8AIY - chains AAA and DDD of the 4 polymer chains in the assembly; structure by X-ray diffraction, 1.55 A resolution.

[Chain AAA (and DDD)]
Protein: Fucose-binding lectin PA-IIL
Organism: Pseudomonas aeruginosa PAO1
Notes: chain DDD of this document is another copy of the same molecule, construct and numbering; everything in this record applies to it too
Reference sequence: Q9HYN5 (Q9HYN5_PSEAE); residues 1-114 here correspond to UniProt positions 2-115 (UniProt number = residue number + 1)
Sequence (114 residues; numbered 1 to 114; the number before each row is that of its first residue):
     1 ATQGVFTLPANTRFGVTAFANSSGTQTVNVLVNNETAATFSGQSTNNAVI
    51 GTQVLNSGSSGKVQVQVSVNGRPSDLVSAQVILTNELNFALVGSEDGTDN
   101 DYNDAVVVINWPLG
Metal / ion sites: Ca2+ site 1: N21, D101, N103, D104 (together with MJO) (shared with 1 residue of chain BBB); Ca2+ site 2: E95, D99, D101, D104 (together with MJO); Ca2+ site 3: G114 (together with MJO) (shared with 4 residues of chain BBB)
Small-molecule neighbours: MJO (N-(beta-L-Fucopyranosyl)-biphenyl-3-carboxamide): N21, S22, S23, G24, T45, V69, N70, E95, D96, G97, D99, D101, N103, D104
What the authors report for this chain:
  - binding site for MJO: S22, S23, G24, T45, V69, N70, D96
  - contacts within the chain: S22-D96

[Chain AAA / chain DDD interface]
Residue-residue contacts (17):
  A1(AAA) - T84(DDD)
  T2(AAA) - T84(DDD)  hydrogen bond (backbone-side chain)
  V5(AAA) - N85(DDD)
  F6(AAA) - N85(DDD)
  T7(AAA) - N85(DDD)  hydrogen bond
  A79(AAA) - I82(DDD)
  Q80(AAA) - Q80(DDD)
  Q80(AAA) - V81(DDD)
  Q80(AAA) - I82(DDD)  hydrogen bond (backbone-backbone)
  V81(AAA) - Q80(DDD)
  I82(AAA) - A79(DDD)
  I82(AAA) - Q80(DDD)  hydrogen bond (backbone-backbone)
  T84(AAA) - A1(DDD)
  T84(AAA) - T2(DDD)  hydrogen bond (side chain-backbone)
  N85(AAA) - V5(DDD)
  N85(AAA) - F6(DDD)
  N85(AAA) - T7(DDD)  hydrogen bond
Other interface residues (no listed pair), chain AAA (13 interface residues in all): Q3, L83
Other interface residues (no listed pair), chain DDD (13 interface residues in all): Q3, L83

[Summary]
Chain AAA and chain DDD each contribute 13 residues to their interface, with 6 hydrogen bonds. Among the polar
pairs are T2(AAA)-T84(DDD), T7(AAA)-N85(DDD) and Q80(AAA)-I82(DDD). Bound to chain AAA: compound MJO. From the
paper: a binding site for MJO at S22(AAA), S23(AAA) and G24(AAA) among others; contacts within the chain
involving S22(AAA) and D96(AAA).
Chain AAA and chain DDD are both Fucose-binding lectin PA-IIL (Pseudomonas aeruginosa PAO1); the structure,
STRUCTURE OF THE LECB LECTIN FROM PSEUDOMONAS AERUGINOSA STRAIN PAO1 IN COMPLEX WITH
N-(beta-L-Fucopyranosyl)-biphenyl-3-carboxamide (4i), was determined by X-ray diffraction, deposited together
with 8AIJ.
